Entry 2VOW (X-ray diffraction, 1.65 A resolution); this record covers chain A.

# Chain A
Name: Surface-associated protein
Source organism: Methylococcus capsulatus
UniProt: Q9AIP9 (Q9AIP9_METCA); residues 1-336 here correspond to UniProt positions 205-540 (UniProt number = residue number + 204)
Amino-acid sequence (336 residues; row label = number of the first residue in the row):
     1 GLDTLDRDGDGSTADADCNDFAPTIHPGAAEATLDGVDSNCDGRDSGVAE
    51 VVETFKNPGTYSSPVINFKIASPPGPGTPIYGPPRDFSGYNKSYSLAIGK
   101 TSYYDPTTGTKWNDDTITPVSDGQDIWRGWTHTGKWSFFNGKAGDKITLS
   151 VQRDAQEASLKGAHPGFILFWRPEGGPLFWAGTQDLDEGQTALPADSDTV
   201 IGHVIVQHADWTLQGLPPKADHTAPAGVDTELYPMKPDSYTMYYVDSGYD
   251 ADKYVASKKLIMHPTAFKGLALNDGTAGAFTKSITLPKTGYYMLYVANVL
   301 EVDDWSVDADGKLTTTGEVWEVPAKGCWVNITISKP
Unresolved in the structure: 1-46
Bound ions: Ca2+: Asp250, Asp252, Asp274, Thr276, Ala279
From the paper describing this entry:
  - Ca2+ coordination: Asp250, Asp252, Asp274, Thr276, Ala279
  - conformationally variable residues (loop rearrangement, side-chain flip): Asp105 to Thr110, Trp130
  - contacts within the chain: Asp105-Trp130 (hydrogen bond)

# Overview
Asp250, Asp252, Asp274, Thr276 and Ala279 form the Ca2+ site. The paper reports Ca2+ coordination by Asp250,
Asp252 and Asp274 among others; conformational variability at Asp105 and Trp130.
Chain A is Surface-associated protein (Methylococcus capsulatus); the structure, An oxidized tryptophan
facilitates copper-binding in Methylococcus capsulatus secreted protein MopE. The structure of recombinant
MopE ..., was determined by X-ray diffraction together with 2VOV and 2VOX from the same study.
